Entry 5ZQN (X-ray diffraction, 1.80 A resolution); this record covers chain A.

[Chain A]
Molecule: Imidazoleglycerol-phosphate dehydratase
Source organism: Mycobacterium tuberculosis H37Rv
Notes: EC 4.2.1.19
UniProt: P9WML9 (HIS7_MYCTU); residues 1-210 here = UniProt positions 1-210
Amino-acid sequence (217 residues; each row starts with the number of its first residue; numbers below 1 keep their minus sign (Met-6 is residue -6)):
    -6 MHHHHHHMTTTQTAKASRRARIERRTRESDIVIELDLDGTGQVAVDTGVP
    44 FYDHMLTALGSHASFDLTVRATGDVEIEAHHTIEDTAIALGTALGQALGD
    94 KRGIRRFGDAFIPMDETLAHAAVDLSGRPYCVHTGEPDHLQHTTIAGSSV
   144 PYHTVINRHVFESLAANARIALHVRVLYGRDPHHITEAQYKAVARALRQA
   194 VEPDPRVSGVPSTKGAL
Disordered / not traced: -6 to 9, 201-210
Construct notes: expression tag (-6 to 0)
Modified / non-standard residues: Cys124 (s,S-(2-hydroxyethyl)thiocysteine; CME)
Bound ions: Mn2+ site 1: His47, His74, His176, Glu180 (together with IYP); Mn2+ site 2: His73, Glu77, His152, His177 (together with IYP)
Small-molecule neighbours: IYP ((2R,3S)-2,3-dihydroxy-3-(1H-imidazol-5-yl)propyl dihydrogen phosphate): Glu21, His47, His55, His73, His74, Glu77, Arg99, Met107, Asp117, Ser119, Arg121, His152, His176, His177, Glu180, Lys184

[In short]
Chain A binds compound IYP. His47, His74, His176 and Glu180 coordinate Mn2+ site 1. The Mn2+ site 2 is built
by His73, Glu77, His152 and His177.
Chain A is Imidazoleglycerol-phosphate dehydratase (Mycobacterium tuberculosis H37Rv); the structure, Crystal
structure of Mycobacterium tuberculosis HisB in complex with a ligand, was determined by X-ray diffraction
together with 6KHH and 5XDS from the same study.
